7X3V - chains G and J of the 11 polymer chains in the assembly; structure by electron microscopy, 3.09 A resolution.

# Chain G
Protein: Histone H2A
Organism: Xenopus laevis
Reference sequence: Q6AZJ8 (Q6AZJ8_XENLA); residues 0-129 here correspond to UniProt positions 1-130 (UniProt number = residue number + 1)
Chain sequence (130 residues; numbered 0 to 129; the number before each row is that of its first residue; numbering starts at 0):
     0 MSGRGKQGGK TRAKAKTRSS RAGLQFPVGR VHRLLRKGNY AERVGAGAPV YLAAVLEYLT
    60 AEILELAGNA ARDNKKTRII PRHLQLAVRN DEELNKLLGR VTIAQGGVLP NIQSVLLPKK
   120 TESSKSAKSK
Not modelled in the structure: 0-11, 119-129

# Chain J
Molecule: 146-nt DNA strand
Sequence (146 nucleotides; numbered 1 to 146; the number before each row is that of its first residue):
     1 TCAGGATGTA TATATCTGAC ACGTGCCTGG AGACTAGGGA GTAATCCCCT TGGCGGTTAA
    61 AACGCGGGGG ACAGCGCGTA CGTGCGTTTA AGCGGTGCTA GAGCTGTCTA CGACCAATTG
   121 AGCGGCCTCG GCACCGGGAT TCTCCA

# Interface between chain G and chain J
Residue-residue contacts - 14 pairs, chain G then chain J:
  Lys-13(G) with DG120(J), salt bridge to the phosphate
  Arg-29(G) with DC123(J), salt bridge to the phosphate
  Arg-42(G) with DG112(J), hydrogen bond to the sugar; DA113(J), phosphate contact
  Val-43(G) with DG112(J), sugar contact; DA113(J), hydrogen bond to the phosphate
  Gly-44(G) with DG112(J), phosphate contact
  Ala-45(G) with DG112(J), hydrogen bond to the phosphate
  Lys-75(G) with DC132(J), phosphate contact; DA133(J), salt bridge to the phosphate
  Thr-76(G) with DG131(J), hydrogen bond to the phosphate; DC132(J), hydrogen bond to the phosphate
  Arg-77(G) with DG131(J), phosphate contact; DC132(J), hydrogen bond to the phosphate
Also at the interface, not in a pair above, chain G (12 interface residues in all): Thr-16, Glu-41, Lys-74
Also at the interface, not in a pair above, chain J (9 interface residues in all): DA121, DG122

# In short
Chain G and chain J form an interface of 12 and 9 residues respectively, with 6 hydrogen bonds and 3 salt
bridges. Polar contacts include Arg-42(G)/DG112(J), Val-43(G)/DA113(J) and Ala-45(G)/DG112(J).
Here chain G is Histone H2A (Xenopus laevis) and chain J is a 146-nt DNA strand. Entry 7X3V (Cryo-EM structure
of IOC3-N2 nucleosome) was determined by electron microscopy, deposited together with 7X3T, 7X3W and 7X3X.
